PDB entry 3D2D | X-ray diffraction, 2.80 A resolution | chain A

== Chain A ==
Protein: berberine bridge-forming enzyme
From: Eschscholzia californica
Notes: EC 1.21.3.3
UniProtKB: P30986 (RETO_ESCCA); residues 1-538 here = UniProt positions 1-538
Chain sequence (538 residues; each row starts with the number of its first residue):
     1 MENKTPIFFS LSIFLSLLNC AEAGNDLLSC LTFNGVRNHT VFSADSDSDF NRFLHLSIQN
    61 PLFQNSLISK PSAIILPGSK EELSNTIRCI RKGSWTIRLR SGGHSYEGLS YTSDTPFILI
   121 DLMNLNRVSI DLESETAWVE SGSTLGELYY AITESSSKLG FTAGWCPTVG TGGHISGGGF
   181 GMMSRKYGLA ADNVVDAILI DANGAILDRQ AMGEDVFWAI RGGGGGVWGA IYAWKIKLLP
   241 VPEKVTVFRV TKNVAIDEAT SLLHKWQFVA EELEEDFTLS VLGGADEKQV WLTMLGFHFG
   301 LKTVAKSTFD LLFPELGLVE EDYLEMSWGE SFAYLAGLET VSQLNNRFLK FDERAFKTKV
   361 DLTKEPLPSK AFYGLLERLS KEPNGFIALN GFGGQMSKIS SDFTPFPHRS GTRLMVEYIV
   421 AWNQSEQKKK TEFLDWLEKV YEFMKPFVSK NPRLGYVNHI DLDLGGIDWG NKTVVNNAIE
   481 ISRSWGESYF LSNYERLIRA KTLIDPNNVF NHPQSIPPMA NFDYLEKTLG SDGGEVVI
Unresolved in the structure: 1-20, 521-538
Disulfide bonds: Cys30-Cys89
Covalent attachments: N-acetylglucosamine (NAG) linked to Asn38, Asn471; flavin-adenine dinucleotide (FAD) linked to His104, Cys166
Sequence notes: expression tag (22-23)
Ligand contacts:
  - FAD (flavin-adenine dinucleotide): Gln59, Leu99, Arg100, Ser101, Gly102, Gly103, Ser105, Tyr106, Leu109, Ser110, Leu122, Ser141, Gly164, Trp165, Val169, Gly170, Gly172, Gly173, His174, Ser176, Phe180, Gly225, Gly226, Gly229, Ala230, Ile231, Tyr456, Asn458, His459
  - (S)-reticuline (REN): Tyr106, Trp165, Met182, Ser280, Leu282, Leu295, Asp352, Arg354, Ala355, Phe356, Thr358, Phe386, Ala388, Asn390, Glu417, Ile419, Ala421
Curated features (UniProtKB/Swiss-Prot):
  - glycosylation (N-linked (GlcNAc...) asparagine): Asn38, Asn423, Asn471
  - cross-link: His104 to Cys166 (6-(S-cysteinyl)-8alpha-(pros-histidyl)-FAD (His-Cys))
From the paper describing this entry:
  - binding site for flavin-adenine dinucleotide: His104, Cys166
  - binding site for (S)-reticuline: Asp352, Asn390, Glu417
  - catalytic residues: Glu417
  - mutagenesis - Y106F, E417Q (1500-fold), H459A: decreased catalytic activity on (S)-reticuline

== In short ==
Chain A binds (S)-reticuline. Covalently linked N-acetylglucosamine: at Asn38 and Asn471. Flavin-adenine
dinucleotide is covalently linked to His104. The paper reports the catalytic residue Glu417; Y106F, E417Q and
H459A reduce catalytic activity on (S)-reticuline.
Chain A is berberine bridge-forming enzyme (Eschscholzia californica); the structure, Structure of berberine
bridge enzyme in complex with (S)-reticuline, was determined by X-ray diffraction, deposited together with
3D2H and 3D2J.
